Entry 4UXZ (X-ray diffraction, 2.18 A resolution); this record covers chains A and B of the 3 polymer chains in the assembly.

Chain A (and B):
Protein: Diacylglycerol kinase-delta 7
Organism: Escherichia coli K-12
Notes: EC 2.7.1.107; chain B of this document is another copy of the same molecule, construct and numbering; everything in this record applies to it too
UniProtKB: P0ABN1 (KDGL_ECOLI); residues 1-121 here correspond to UniProt positions 2-122 (UniProt number = residue number + 1)
Amino-acid sequence (130 residues; each row starts with the number of its first residue; numbers below 1 keep their minus sign (Gly-8 is residue -8)):
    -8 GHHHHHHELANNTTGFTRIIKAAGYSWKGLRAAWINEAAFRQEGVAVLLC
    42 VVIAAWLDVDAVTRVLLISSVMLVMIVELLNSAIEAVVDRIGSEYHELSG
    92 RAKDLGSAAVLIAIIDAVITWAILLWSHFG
Unresolved in the structure: -8 to 4 (chain B: -8 to 23, 121)
Differences from the reference sequence: expression tag (-8 to 0); engineered mutation Cys41 (Ala42 in P0ABN1), Ala46 (Cys47 in P0ABN1), Val53 (Ile54 in P0ABN1), Leu70 (Ile71 in P0ABN1), Leu96 (Met97 in P0ABN1), Asp107 (Val108 in P0ABN1), Ala113 (Cys114 in P0ABN1)
Small-molecule neighbours:
  - 79M ((2R)-2,3-dihydroxypropyl (7Z)-hexadec-7-enoate), molecule 1: Val42, Ala46, Arg55
  - 79M, molecule 2: Val50, Asp51, Ala52, Arg55
  - 79N ((2S)-2,3-dihydroxypropyl (7Z)-hexadec-7-enoate), molecule 1: Trp18, Leu21, Arg22, Trp25, Ile26, Gly35, Val38, Leu39, Val42, Met63, Met66
  - 79N, molecule 2: Leu39, Leu40, Val43, Trp47
  - 79N, molecule 3: Val43, Ile44, Trp47, Leu48, Phe120
Swiss-Prot annotation at these positions:
  - active site: Glu69 (Proton acceptor)
  - binding site (ATP): Arg9, Tyr16, Glu28, Glu76, Glu85 to His87, Lys94, Asp95
  - binding site (substrate): Arg9, Ala13 to Trp18, Arg22 to Trp25, Ala30 to Glu34, Trp47 to Val50, Arg55, Glu69, Ser98, Trp112, Ile114 to Trp117
  - binding site (a divalent metal cation): Glu28, Glu76
Reported in the primary citation:
  - specificity-determining residues: Val79, Gly83, Ser84, Glu85, Asp95 (proposed by the authors, not directly observed)
  - catalytic residues: Arg9, Glu34, Glu69, Asn72 (proposed by the authors, not directly observed)
  - mutagenesis - E69D, N72A, N72D, N72Q, D80A, G83P, D95A: abolished catalytic activity
  - mutagenesis - A30L, D95E, D95N: decreased catalytic activity
  - mutagenesis - K94A: abolished binding to ATP (from molecular simulation)

Interface between chain A and chain B:
Pairs across the interface - 54 pairs, chain A then chain B:
  Arg9(A) - Ala29(B)
  Arg9(A) - Ala30(B)
  Arg9(A) - Gln33(B)
  Tyr16(A) - Asp95(B)
  Tyr16(A) - Ser98(B)
  Ser17(A) - Ser98(B)  hydrogen bond (side chain-backbone)
  Ser17(A) - Ala99(B)
  Ser17(A) - Leu102(B)
  Lys19(A) - Asp95(B)
  Gly20(A) - Asp95(B)
  Gly20(A) - Leu96(B)
  Leu21(A) - Ala99(B)  hydrophobic
  Ala24(A) - Leu96(B)  hydrophobic
  Asn27(A) - Arg92(B)
  Ala52(A) - Ile114(B)
  Ala52(A) - Ser118(B)
  Val53(A) - Val53(B)  hydrophobic
  Val53(A) - Thr54(B)
  Val53(A) - Leu115(B)  hydrophobic
  Val56(A) - Thr111(B)
  Val56(A) - Ile114(B)  hydrophobic
  Val56(A) - Leu115(B)  hydrophobic
  Ile59(A) - Ile114(B)  hydrophobic
  Ser60(A) - Asp107(B)  hydrogen bond
  Ser60(A) - Thr111(B)
  Met63(A) - Ile103(B)
  Met63(A) - Ile106(B)  hydrophobic
  Met63(A) - Asp107(B)
  Ile67(A) - Leu64(B)  hydrophobic
  Ile67(A) - Val68(B)  hydrophobic
  Ile67(A) - Ala100(B)
  Ile67(A) - Ile103(B)  hydrophobic
  Ile67(A) - Ala104(B)  hydrophobic
  Leu70(A) - Leu96(B)
  Leu70(A) - Ala100(B)
  Leu70(A) - Ile103(B)  hydrophobic
  Leu71(A) - Ile75(B)
  Leu71(A) - Ala100(B)  hydrophobic
  Ser73(A) - Leu96(B)
  Ala74(A) - Ile75(B)  hydrophobic
  Ala74(A) - Ala93(B)
  Ala74(A) - Leu96(B)
  Ala77(A) - Leu89(B)
  Ala77(A) - Ala93(B)
  Val78(A) - Val78(B)  hydrophobic
  Val78(A) - Val79(B)  hydrophobic
  Val78(A) - Ile82(B)  hydrophobic
  Val78(A) - Ala93(B)  hydrophobic
  Asp80(A) - Leu89(B)
  Arg81(A) - Ile82(B)
  Arg81(A) - His87(B)
  Arg81(A) - Leu89(B)
  Arg81(A) - Ser90(B)  hydrogen bond
  Ile82(A) - Ile82(B)  hydrophobic
Interface residues without a listed pair, chain A (31 interface residues in all): Ala13, Ala23, Arg55, Leu57, Leu64, Met66, Ile75
Interface residues without a listed pair, chain B (36 interface residues in all): Leu57, Leu71, Asn72, Glu85, Gly97, Ile110

In short:
31 residues of chain A and 36 residues of chain B are in contact; the contacts include 3 hydrogen bonds. Polar
contacts include Ser17(A)-Ser98(B), Ser60(A)-Asp107(B) and Arg81(A)-Ser90(B). The paper reports catalytic
residues Arg9(A), Glu34(A) and Glu69(A) among others; E69D, N72A and N72D of chain A, among others, abolish
catalytic activity; 11 substitutions were tested in all.
Both chains are Diacylglycerol kinase-delta 7 (Escherichia coli K-12). Entry 4UXZ (Structure of
delta7-DgkA-syn in 7.9 MAG to 2.18 angstrom resolution) was determined by X-ray diffraction, deposited
together with 4UXW, 4UXX and 4UYO.
